PDB entry 3F4Y | X-ray diffraction, 2.00 A resolution | chains A and B of the 6 polymer chains in the assembly

# Chain A (and B)
Name: Envelope glycoprotein gp160
Notes: fragment: HIV gp41 NHR domain; chain B of this document is another copy of the same molecule, construct and numbering; everything in this record applies to it too
UniProt: P04580 (ENV_HV1Z6); residues 1-36 here correspond to UniProt positions 545-580 (UniProt number = residue number + 544)
Chain sequence (38 residues; row label = number of the first residue in the row; numbering starts at 0):
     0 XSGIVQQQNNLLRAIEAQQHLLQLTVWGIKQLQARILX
Modified positions: ACE (acetyl group) at position 0; NH2 (amino group) at position 37

# Interface between chain A and chain B
Residue-residue contacts - 22 pairs, chain A then chain B:
  V4(A) - I3(B)  hydrophobic
  Q7(A) - I3(B)  hydrogen bond (side chain-backbone)
  Q7(A) - Q6(B)
  Q7(A) - Q7(B)
  L11(A) - L10(B)  hydrophobic
  I14(A) - L10(B)  hydrophobic
  I14(A) - I14(B)  hydrophobic
  I14(A) - Q17(B)  hydrogen bond (backbone-side chain)
  Q17(A) - Q17(B)
  Q18(A) - Q17(B)  hydrogen bond
  Q18(A) - L20(B)
  L21(A) - Q17(B)
  L21(A) - L20(B)  hydrophobic
  L21(A) - L21(B)  hydrophobic
  T24(A) - T24(B)
  V25(A) - T24(B)
  I28(A) - T24(B)
  I28(A) - I28(B)  hydrophobic
  I28(A) - L31(B)
  L31(A) - L31(B)  hydrophobic
  I35(A) - L31(B)  hydrophobic
  I35(A) - R34(B)
Also at the interface, not in a pair above, chain A (15 interface residues in all): I3, L10, Q32
Also at the interface, not in a pair above, chain B (14 interface residues in all): A13, G27

# Summary
Chain A and chain B form an interface of 15 and 14 residues respectively, with 3 hydrogen bonds. Polar
contacts include Q7(A)-I3(B), I14(A)-Q17(B) and Q18(A)-Q17(B).
Both chains are Envelope glycoprotein gp160. Entry 3F4Y (HIV gp41 six-helix bundle containing a mutant CHR
alpha-peptide sequence) was determined by X-ray diffraction (same publication as 3G7A, 3F4Z and 3F50).
